8S9Q - chain A; structure by X-ray diffraction, 2.26 A resolution.

# Chain A
Molecule: Integrase
Organism: Human immunodeficiency virus 1
UniProt: Q76353 (Q76353_9HIV1); residue numbers follow UniProt; this construct covers 50-212
Amino-acid sequence (163 residues; row label = number of the first residue in the row):
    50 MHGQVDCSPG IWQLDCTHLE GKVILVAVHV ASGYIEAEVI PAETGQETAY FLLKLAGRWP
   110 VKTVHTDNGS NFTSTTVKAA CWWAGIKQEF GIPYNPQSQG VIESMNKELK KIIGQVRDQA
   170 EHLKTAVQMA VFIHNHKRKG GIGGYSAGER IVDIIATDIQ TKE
Disordered / not traced: 50-55, 138-152, 188-193, 209-212
Construct notes: engineered mutation H185 (Phe in Q76353)
Residues lining bound ligands: Pirmitegravir (WBV; (2S)-tert-butoxy{4-(4-chlorophenyl)-2,3,6-trimethyl-1-[(1-methyl-1H-pyrazol-4-yl)methyl]-1H-pyrrolo[2,3-b]pyridin-5-yl}acetic acid): Q95, Y99, L102, T124, T125, A128, A129, W132, Q168, A169, E170, H171, K173, T174, M178
What the authors report for this chain:
  - mutagenesis - Y99H/A128T (Kd 77 nM): decreased binding to Pirmitegravir
  - mutagenesis - Y99H/A128T: abolished binding to CTD
  - binding site for Pirmitegravir: A128
  - mutagenesis - Y99H (0.65 +/- 0.07 kcal/mol), A128T (5.24 +/- 0.47 kcal/mol): decreased binding to Pirmitegravir (from molecular simulation)

# Summary
Ligands of chain A: Pirmitegravir. The paper reports a binding site for Pirmitegravir at A128; Y99H/A128T,
Y99H and A128T reduce binding to Pirmitegravir.
Chain A is Integrase (Human immunodeficiency virus 1); the structure, HIV-1 Integrase Catalytic Core Domain
(CCD) F185H Mutant Complexed with STP03-0404, was determined by X-ray diffraction (same publication as 8T52,
8T5A, 8T5B and 8D3S).
